PDB entry 4YZD | X-ray diffraction, 3.10 A resolution | chain A

== Chain A ==
Name: Serine/threonine-protein kinase/endoribonuclease IRE1
From: Homo sapiens
Notes: EC 2.7.11.1, 3.1.26.-
UniProt: O75460 (ERN1_HUMAN); numbering as in UniProt (aligned over 562-966)
Amino-acid sequence (405 residues; numbered 562 to 966; the number before each row is that of its first residue):
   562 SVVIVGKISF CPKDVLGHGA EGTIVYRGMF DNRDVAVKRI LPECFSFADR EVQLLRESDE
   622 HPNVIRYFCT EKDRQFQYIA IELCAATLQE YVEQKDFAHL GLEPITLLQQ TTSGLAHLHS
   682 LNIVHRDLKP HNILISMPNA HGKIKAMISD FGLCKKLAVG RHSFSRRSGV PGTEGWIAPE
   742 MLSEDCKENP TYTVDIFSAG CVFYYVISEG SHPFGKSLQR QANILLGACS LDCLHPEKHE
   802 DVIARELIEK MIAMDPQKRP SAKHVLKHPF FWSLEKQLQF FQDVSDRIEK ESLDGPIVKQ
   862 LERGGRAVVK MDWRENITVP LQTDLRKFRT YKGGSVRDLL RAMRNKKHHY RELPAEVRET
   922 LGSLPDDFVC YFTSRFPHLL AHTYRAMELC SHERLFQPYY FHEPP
Unresolved in the structure: 562, 719-730, 745-750, 890, 965-966
Bound ions: Mg2+: N693, D711 (together with ADP)
Residues lining bound ligands: ADP (adenosine-5'-diphosphate): L577, G578, H579, G580, A581, T584, V586, A597, K599, I626, I642, E643, L644, C645, T648, K690, H692, N693, L695, D711
UniProt features mapped onto this chain:
  - region: N906, K907 (Interacts with hydroxy-aryl-aldehyde inhibitors)
  - active site: D688 (Proton acceptor)
  - binding site (ATP): L577 to I585, K599, E643 to C645, K690 to N693, D711
  - site: Y892 (Interacts with hydroxy-aryl-aldehyde inhibitors)
  - modified residue (Phosphoserine): S724, S729
What the authors report for this chain:
  - conformationally variable residues (loop rearrangement): E654 to A659, F712
  - contacts within the chain: L616-F712, Y628-F712 (pi stacking), L679-F712
  - catalytic residues: K599, E612, Y892, R905, N906 (proposed by the authors, not directly observed)
  - catalytic residues: H910 (citing earlier work)

== Summary ==
Bound to chain A: ADP. The Mg2+ site is built by N693 and D711. Curated annotation (UniProt) lists active-site
residue D688 and 18 ATP-binding residues. The paper reports catalytic residues K599, E612 and Y892 among
others; conformational variability at E654 and F712.
Chain A is Serine/threonine-protein kinase/endoribonuclease IRE1 (Homo sapiens); the structure, Crystal
Structure of human phosphorylated IRE1alpha in complex with ADP-Mg, was determined by X-ray diffraction (same
publication as 4YZ9 and 4YZC).
